PDB entry 3E2E | X-ray diffraction, 3.00 A resolution | chains A and N of the 4 polymer chains in the assembly

# Chain A
Name: DNA-directed RNA polymerase
From: Bacteriophage T7
Notes: EC 2.7.7.6
UniProtKB: P00573 (RPOL_BPT7); numbering as in UniProt (aligned over 1-883)
Sequence (889 residues; row label = number of the first residue in the row; numbers below 1 keep their minus sign (His-5 is residue -5)):
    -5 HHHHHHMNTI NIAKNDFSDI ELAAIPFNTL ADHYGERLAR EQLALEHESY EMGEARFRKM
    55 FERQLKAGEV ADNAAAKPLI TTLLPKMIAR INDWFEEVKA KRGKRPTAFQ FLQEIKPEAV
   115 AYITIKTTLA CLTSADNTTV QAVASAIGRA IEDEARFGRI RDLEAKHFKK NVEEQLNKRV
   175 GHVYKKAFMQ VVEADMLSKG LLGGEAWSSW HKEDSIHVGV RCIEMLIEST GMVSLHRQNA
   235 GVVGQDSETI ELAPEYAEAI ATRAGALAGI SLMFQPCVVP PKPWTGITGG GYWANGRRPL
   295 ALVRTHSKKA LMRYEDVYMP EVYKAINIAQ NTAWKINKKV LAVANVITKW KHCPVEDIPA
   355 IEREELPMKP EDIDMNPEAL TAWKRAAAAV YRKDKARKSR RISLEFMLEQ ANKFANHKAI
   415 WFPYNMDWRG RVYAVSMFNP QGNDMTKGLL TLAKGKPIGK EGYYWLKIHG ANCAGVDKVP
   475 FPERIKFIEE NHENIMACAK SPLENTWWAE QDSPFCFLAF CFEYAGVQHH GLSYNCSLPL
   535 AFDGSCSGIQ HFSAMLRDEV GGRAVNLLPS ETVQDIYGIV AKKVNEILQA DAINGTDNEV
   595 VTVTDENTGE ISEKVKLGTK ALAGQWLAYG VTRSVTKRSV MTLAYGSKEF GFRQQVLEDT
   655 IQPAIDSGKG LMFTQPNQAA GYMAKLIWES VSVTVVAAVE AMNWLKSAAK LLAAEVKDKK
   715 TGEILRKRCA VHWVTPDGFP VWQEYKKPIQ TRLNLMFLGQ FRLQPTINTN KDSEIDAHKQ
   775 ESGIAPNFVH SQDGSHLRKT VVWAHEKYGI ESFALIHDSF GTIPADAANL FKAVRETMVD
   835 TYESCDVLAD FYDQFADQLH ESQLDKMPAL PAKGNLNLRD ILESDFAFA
Unresolved in the structure: -5 to 7, 58-72, 167-177, 255-263, 365-367, 599-604
Sequence notes: expression tag (-5 to 0); engineered mutation Leu266 (Pro in P00573)
Swiss-Prot annotation at these positions:
  - active site: Asp537, Lys631, Asp812
  - mutagenesis: Lys172 (K172L/G: No change in activity), Pro563 (P563A/T: Inactivated), Tyr571 (Y571S: Inactivated), Lys631 (K631G: Partially inactivated; K631L: Partially inactivated; K631R: Partially inactivated), Thr636 (T636P: Inactivated), Tyr639 (Y639D: Inactivated), Phe646 (F646C: Inactivated)

# Chain N
Molecule: 33-nt DNA strand
Sequence (33 nucleotides; numbered 101 to 133; the number before each row is that of its first residue):
   101 TAATACGACT CACTATATTT CTGGCGCACG GCT
Unresolved in the structure: 114-118

# Chain A / chain N interface
Contacting residue pairs (38):
  Lys95(A) - DT104(N)  sugar contact
  Lys95(A) - DA105(N)  salt bridge to the phosphate
  Arg96(A) - DA102(N)  hydrogen bond to the base
  Arg96(A) - DA103(N)  sugar contact
  Arg96(A) - DT104(N)  sugar contact
  Gly97(A) - DA103(N)  base contact
  Gly97(A) - DT104(N)  base contact
  Lys98(A) - DT104(N)  hydrogen bond to the base
  Lys98(A) - DA105(N)  hydrogen bond to the base
  Lys98(A) - DC106(N)  hydrogen bond to the sugar
  Pro100(A) - DA105(N)  phosphate contact
  Pro100(A) - DC106(N)  phosphate contact
  Thr101(A) - DC106(N)  hydrogen bond to the phosphate
  His211(A) - DC106(N)  salt bridge to the phosphate
  His211(A) - DG107(N)  salt bridge to the phosphate
  Arg215(A) - DC106(N)  salt bridge to the phosphate
  Gly235(A) - DC113(N)  base contact
  Trp377(A) - DT119(N)  phosphate contact
  Lys378(A) - DT119(N)  phosphate contact
  Lys378(A) - DT120(N)  salt bridge to the phosphate
  Ala381(A) - DT119(N)  sugar contact
  Ala382(A) - DT119(N)  sugar contact
  Ala382(A) - DT120(N)  sugar contact
  Tyr385(A) - DT119(N)  stacking on the base
  Arg386(A) - DT122(N)  base contact
  Lys608(A) - DG124(N)  salt bridge to the phosphate
  Lys610(A) - DC125(N)  salt bridge to the phosphate
  Phe644(A) - DG124(N)  base contact
  Phe644(A) - DC125(N)  base contact
  Arg647(A) - DG124(N)  base contact
  Asn671(A) - DG123(N)  sugar contact
  Asn671(A) - DG124(N)  base contact
  Lys741(A) - DG130(N)  salt bridge to the phosphate
  Arg746(A) - DG107(N)  phosphate contact
  Leu747(A) - DG107(N)  phosphate contact
  Asn748(A) - DC106(N)  sugar contact
  Asn748(A) - DG107(N)  hydrogen bond to the base
  Arg756(A) - DA108(N)  base contact
Interface residues without a listed pair, chain A (30 interface residues in all): Arg99, Leu651, Thr745, Gln758, His772
Interface residues without a listed pair, chain N (17 interface residues in all): DC109, DA128

# Overview
The interface between chain A and chain N involves 30 residues on one side and 17 on the other, with 6
hydrogen bonds, 8 salt bridges and 1 aromatic stacking contact. Polar contacts include Arg96(A)-DA102(N),
Lys98(A)-DT104(N) and Lys98(A)-DA105(N).
Chain A is DNA-directed RNA polymerase (Bacteriophage T7) and chain N is a 33-nt DNA strand; the structure,
Crystal Structure of an Intermediate Complex of T7 RNAP and 7nt of RNA, was determined by X-ray diffraction
(same publication as 3E3J).
